PDB entry 9L2K | X-ray diffraction, 2.78 A resolution | chains A and L of the 3 polymer chains in the assembly

== Chain A ==
Protein: Envelopment polyprotein
Source organism: Severe fever with thrombocytopenia syndrome virus
Reference sequence: A0A1S6K8S9 (A0A1S6K8S9_SFTS); residues 19-338 here correspond to UniProt positions 18-337 (UniProt number = residue number - 1)
Sequence (344 residues; each row starts with the number of its first residue):
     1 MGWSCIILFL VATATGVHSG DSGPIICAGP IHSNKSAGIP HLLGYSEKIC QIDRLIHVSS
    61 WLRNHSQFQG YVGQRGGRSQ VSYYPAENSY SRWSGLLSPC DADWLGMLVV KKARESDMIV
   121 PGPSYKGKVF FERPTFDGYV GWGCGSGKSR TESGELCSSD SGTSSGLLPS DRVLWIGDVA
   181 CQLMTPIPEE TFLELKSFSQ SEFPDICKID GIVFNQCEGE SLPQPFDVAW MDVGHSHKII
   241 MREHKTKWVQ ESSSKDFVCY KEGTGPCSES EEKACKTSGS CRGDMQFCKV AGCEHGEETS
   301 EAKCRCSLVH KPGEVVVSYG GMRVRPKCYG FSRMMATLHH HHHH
Not modelled in the structure: 1-20, 342-344
Differences from the reference sequence: initiating methionine (1); expression tag (2-18, 339-344)
Cystine bridges: C27-C50, C144-C157, C181-C328, C207-C217, C259-C306, C267-C304, C275-C281, C288-C293
Covalently attached groups: N-acetylglucosamine (NAG) linked to N34, N64
From the paper describing this entry:
  - post-translational modification sites: N34

== Chain L ==
Protein: SD22 light chain
Source organism: Homo sapiens
Sequence (214 residues; each row starts with the number of its first residue):
     1 DIQMTQSPSS LSASIGDRVT ITCRASRHIT NHLNWYQHKP GRAPKLLIYE ASNLQAGVPS
    61 RFSGSGSGTD FTFTISSLQP EDFATYYCQQ YDNLPPAFGG GTKVDIKRTV AAPSVFIFPP
   121 SDEQLKSGTA SVVCLLNNFY PREAKVQWKV DNALQSGNSQ ESVTEQDSKD STYSLSSTLT
   181 LSKADYEKHK VYACEVTHQG LSSPVTKSFN RGEC
Not modelled in the structure: 109-214
Cystine bridges: C23-C88
From the paper describing this entry:
  - binding site for N-acetylglucosamine: Q55

== Interface between chain A and chain L ==
Contacting residue pairs (6):
  I31(A) with H32(L); Y91(L)
  S33(A) with Y49(L); E50(L), hydrogen bond
  N34(A) with Y49(L), hydrogen bond
  R75(A) with L94(L)
Also at the interface, not in a pair above, chain L (6 interface residues in all): D92
From the paper, about this interface:
  - specific contacts: H32(L)-I31(A) (hydrophobic contact), Y91(L)-I31(A) (hydrophobic contact)
  - epitope / paratope residues, chain A: N34(A)
  - epitope / paratope residues, chain L: H32(L), Y49(L), E50(L), Y91(L)

== Overview ==
4 residues of chain A face 6 of chain L across their interface; the contacts include 2 hydrogen bonds. Polar
pairs include S33(A)-E50(L) and N34(A)-Y49(L). The authors report hydrophobic contacts between H32(L) and
I31(A) and Y91(L) and I31(A). From the paper: a binding site for N-acetylglucosamine at Q55(L);
epitope/paratope residues N34(A) and H32(L) among others.
Chain A is Envelopment polyprotein (Severe fever with thrombocytopenia syndrome virus) and chain L is SD22
light chain (Homo sapiens); the structure, The crystal structure of SFTSV Gn and SD22 antibody complex, was
determined by X-ray diffraction.
